PDB entry 6VZ8 | electron microscopy, 3.45 A resolution | chains D and F of the 16 polymer chains in the assembly

== Chain D ==
Protein: Acetolactate synthase, chloroplastic
From: Arabidopsis thaliana
Notes: EC 2.2.1.6
UniProtKB: P17597 (ILVB_ARATH); numbering as in UniProt (aligned over 86-670)
Amino-acid sequence (586 residues; numbered 85 to 670; the number before each row is that of its first residue):
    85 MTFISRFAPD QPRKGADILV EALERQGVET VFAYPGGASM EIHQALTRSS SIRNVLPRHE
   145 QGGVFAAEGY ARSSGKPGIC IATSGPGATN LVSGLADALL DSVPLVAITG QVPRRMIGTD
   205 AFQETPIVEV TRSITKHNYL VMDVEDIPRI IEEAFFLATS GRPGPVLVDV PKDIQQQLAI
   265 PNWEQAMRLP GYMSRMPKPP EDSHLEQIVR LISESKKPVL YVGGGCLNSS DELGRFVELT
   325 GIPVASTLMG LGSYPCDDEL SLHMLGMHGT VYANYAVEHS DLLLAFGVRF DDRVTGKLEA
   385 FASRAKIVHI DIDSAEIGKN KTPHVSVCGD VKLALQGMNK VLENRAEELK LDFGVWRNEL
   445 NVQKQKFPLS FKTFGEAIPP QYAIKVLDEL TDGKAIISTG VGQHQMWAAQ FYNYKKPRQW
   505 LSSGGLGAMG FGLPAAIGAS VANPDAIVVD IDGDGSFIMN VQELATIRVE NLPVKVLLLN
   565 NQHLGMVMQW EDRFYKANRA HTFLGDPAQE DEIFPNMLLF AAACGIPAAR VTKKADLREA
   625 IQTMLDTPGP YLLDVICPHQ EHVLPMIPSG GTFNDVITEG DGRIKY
Unresolved in the structure: 85-86, 294-300, 313-314, 381-390, 439, 456-458, 594-596, 644-670
Differences from the reference sequence: initiating methionine (85)
Metal / ion sites: Mg2+: His-567 (together with thiamine diphosphate)
Small-molecule neighbours:
  - FAD (flavin-adenine dinucleotide): Leu-184, Asp-185, Ser-186, Arg-246, Pro-247, Gly-307, Gly-308, Gly-309, Thr-331, Leu-332, Met-333, Gly-334, Leu-349, Gly-350, Met-351, His-352, Gly-353, Val-372, Arg-373, Asp-375, Arg-377, Val-378, Asp-395, Ile-396, Asp-397, Asp-414, Val-415, Val-485, Gln-489, Met-490, Ser-507, Gly-508, Gly-509, Gly-511
  - thiamine diphosphate (TPP), molecule 1: Pro-119, Gly-120, Glu-144, Thr-167, Pro-170, Gly-171, Gln-207
  - thiamine diphosphate (TPP), molecule 2: Val-485, Gly-486, Gln-487, His-488, Gly-511, Met-513, Gly-537, Asp-538, Gly-539, Ser-540, Asn-565, His-567, Leu-568, Gly-569, Met-570, Val-571
UniProt features mapped onto this chain:
  - binding site (thiamine diphosphate): Glu-144, Gln-207, Gln-487, His-488, Gly-511 to Met-513, Asp-538 to Ser-540, Asn-565 to Met-570
  - binding site (FAD): Ser-186, Arg-246, Gly-308, Thr-331, Leu-332, Leu-349 to His-352, Gly-371 to Asp-375, Asp-395, Ile-396, Asp-414, Val-415, Gly-508, Gly-509
  - binding site ((R)-imazaquin): Lys-220, Arg-246
  - binding site (chlorimuron-ethyl): Lys-256, Asp-376, Arg-377, Trp-574, Ser-653
  - binding site (Mg(2+)): Asp-538, Asn-565, His-567
  - modified residue: Cys-340 (Cysteine sulfinic acid (-SO2H))
  - mutagenesis: Ala-122 (A122V: Reduced catalytic activity. Resistant to imidazolinone herbicides but not to sulfonylurea herbicides), Met-124 (M124E: Reduced catalytic activity. Resistant to imidazolinone herbicides and reduced sensitivity to sulfonylurea herbicides; M124I: No effect on catalytic activity ...), Pro-197 (P197S: In csr1-1/GH50; resistant to sulfonylurea but not to imidazolinone herbicides), Arg-199 (R199A/E: No effect on catalytic activity. Resistant to imidazolinone herbicides but not to sulfonylurea herbicides), Trp-574 (W574L: Increased catalytic activity. Resistant to imidazolinone and sulfonylurea herbicides; W574S: Slightly decreased catalytic activity. Resistant to imidazolinone and sulfonylurea herbicides), Ser-653 (S653A: No effect on catalytic activity or sensitivity to herbicides; S653F: No effect on catalytic activity. Resistant to imidazolinone herbicides and also slightly sulfonylurea-resistant ...)

== Chain F ==
Protein: Acetolactate synthase small subunit 2, chloroplastic
From: Arabidopsis thaliana
UniProtKB: Q93YZ7 (ILVH2_ARATH); numbering as in UniProt (aligned over 1-491)
Amino-acid sequence (491 residues; row label = number of the first residue in the row):
     1 MAAISVSSSP SIRCLRSACS DSSPALVSST RVSFPAKISY LSGISSHRGD EMGKRMEGFV
    61 RSVDGKISDA SFSEASSATP KSKVRKHTIS VFVGDESGMI NRIAGVFARR GYNIESLAVG
   121 LNRDKALFTI VVCGTERVLQ QVIEQLQKLV NVLKVEDISS EPQVERELML VKVNAHPESR
   181 AEIMWLVDTF RARVVDIAEH ALTIEVTGDP GKMIAVERNL KKFQIREIVR TGKIALRREK
   241 MGATAPFWRF SAASYPDLKE QAPVSVLRSS KKGAIVPQKE TSAGGDVYPV EPFFDPKVHR
   301 ILDAHWGLLT DEDTSGLRSH TLSLLVNDIP GVLNIVTGVF ARRGYNIQSL AVGHAETKGI
   361 SRITTVIPAT DESVSKLVQQ LYKLVDVHEV HDLTHLPFSE RELMLIKIAV NAAARRDVLD
   421 IASIFRAKAV DVSDHTITLQ LTGDLDKMVA LQRLLEPYGI CEVARTGRVA LARESGVDSK
   481 YLRGYSFPLT G
Unresolved in the structure: 1-82, 242-491
Small-molecule neighbours:
  - valine (VAL), molecule 1: Asp-95, Glu-96, Ser-97, Gly-98, Met-99, Ile-100, Ala-126
  - valine (VAL), molecule 2: Tyr-112, Asn-113, Ile-114

== Chain D / chain F interface ==
Contacting residue pairs - 6 pairs, chain D then chain F:
  Ile-201(D) / Arg-109(F)
  Gly-202(D) / Arg-110(F)
  Gly-202(D) / Gln-145(F)  hydrogen bond (backbone-side chain)
  Glu-213(D) / Ala-108(F)
  Glu-213(D) / Arg-109(F)
  Arg-216(D) / Ala-108(F)
Also at the interface, not in a pair above, chain D (5 interface residues in all): Pro-210
Also at the interface, not in a pair above, chain F (6 interface residues in all): Gly-105, Gln-141

== In short ==
5 residues of chain D face 6 of chain F across their interface; the contacts include 1 hydrogen bond. Its one
hydrogen-bonded contact is Gly-202(D)/Gln-145(F). Bound to chain D: flavin-adenine dinucleotide and thiamine
diphosphate. Ligands of chain F: valine.
Here chain D is Acetolactate synthase, chloroplastic and chain F is Acetolactate synthase small subunit 2,
chloroplastic, both from Arabidopsis thaliana. Entry 6VZ8 (Arabidopsis thaliana acetohydroxyacid synthase
complex with valine bound) was determined by electron microscopy (same publication as 6U9D, 6U9H and 6WO1).
